Entry 3WNC (X-ray diffraction, 1.90 A resolution); this record covers chain A.

Chain A:
Name: Protein translation elongation factor 1A
Source organism: Methanosarcina mazei
Reference sequence: Q8PXB3 (Q8PXB3_METMA); residues 1-350 here = UniProt positions 1-350
Amino-acid sequence (370 residues; each row starts with the number of its first residue; numbers below 1 keep their minus sign (Mse-19 is residue -19)):
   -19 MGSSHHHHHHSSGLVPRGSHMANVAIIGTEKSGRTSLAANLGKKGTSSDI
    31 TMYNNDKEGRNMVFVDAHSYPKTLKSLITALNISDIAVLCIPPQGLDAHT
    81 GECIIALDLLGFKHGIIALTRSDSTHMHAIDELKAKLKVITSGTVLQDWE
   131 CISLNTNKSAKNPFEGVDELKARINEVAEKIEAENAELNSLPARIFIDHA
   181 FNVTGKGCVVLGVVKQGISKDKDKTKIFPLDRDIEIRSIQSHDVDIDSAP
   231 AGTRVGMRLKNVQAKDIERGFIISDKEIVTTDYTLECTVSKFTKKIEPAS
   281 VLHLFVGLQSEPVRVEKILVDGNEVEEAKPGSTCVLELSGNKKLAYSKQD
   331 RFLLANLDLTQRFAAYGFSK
Not modelled in the structure: -19 to -11
Construct notes: expression tag (-19 to 0)
Modified positions: Mse-19 (selenomethionine); Mse1, Mse32, Mse42, Mse107, Mse237 (selenomethionine; parent Met)
Metal / ion sites: Mg2+: Thr15 (together with GDP)
Residues lining bound ligands: GDP (guanosine-5'-diphosphate): Thr9, Glu10, Lys11, Ser12, Gly13, Arg14, Thr15, Ser16, Arg101, Asp103, Asn135, Thr136, Asn137
What the authors report for this chain:
  - Mg2+ coordination: Thr15, Asp46

In short:
Bound to chain A: GDP. The paper reports Mg2+ coordination by Thr15 and Asp46.
Chain A is Protein translation elongation factor 1A (Methanosarcina mazei); the structure, Crystal structure
of EF-Pyl in complex with GDP, was determined by X-ray diffraction together with 3WNB and 3WND from the same
study.
